2ZSW - chains A and B of the 3 polymer chains in the assembly; structure by X-ray diffraction, 2.80 A resolution.

[Chain A]
Name: H-2 class I histocompatibility antigen, K-B alpha chain
From: Mus musculus
Notes: fragment: extracellular domain
UniProtKB: P01901 (HA1B_MOUSE); residues 1-278 here correspond to UniProt positions 22-299 (UniProt number = residue number + 21)
Chain sequence (278 residues; numbered 1 to 278; the number before each row is that of its first residue):
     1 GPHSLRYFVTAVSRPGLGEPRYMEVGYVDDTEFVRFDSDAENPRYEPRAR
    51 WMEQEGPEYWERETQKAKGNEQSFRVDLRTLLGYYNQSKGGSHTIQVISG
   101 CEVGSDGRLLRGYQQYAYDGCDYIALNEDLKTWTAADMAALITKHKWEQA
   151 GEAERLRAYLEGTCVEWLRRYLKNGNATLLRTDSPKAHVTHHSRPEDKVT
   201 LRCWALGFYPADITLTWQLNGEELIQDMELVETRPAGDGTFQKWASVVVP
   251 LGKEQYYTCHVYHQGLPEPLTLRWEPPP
Not modelled in the structure: 278
Curated features (UniProtKB/Swiss-Prot):
  - region: Glu275 to Pro278 (Connecting peptide)
  - glycosylation (N-linked (GlcNAc...) asparagine): Asn86, Asn176
Disulfide bonds: Cys101-Cys164, Cys203-Cys259
Reported in the primary citation:
  - contacts within the chain: Glu152-Arg155 (salt bridge)
  - conformationally variable residues (helix shift, side-chain flip): Ser99, Gln114, Gly151 to Glu154

[Chain B]
Name: Beta-2-microglobulin
From: Mus musculus
UniProtKB: P01887 (B2MG_MOUSE); residues 1-99 here correspond to UniProt positions 21-119 (UniProt number = residue number + 20)
Chain sequence (99 residues; each row starts with the number of its first residue):
     1 IQKTPQIQVYSRHPPENGKPNILNCYVTQFHPPHIEIQMLKNGKKIPKVE
    51 MSDMSFSKDWSFYILAHTEFTPTETDTYACRVKHDSMAEPKTVYWDRDM
Not modelled in the structure: 1
Disulfide bonds: Cys25-Cys80

[Interface between chain A and chain B]
Pairs across the interface (46; chain A residue first):
  Arg6(A) - Lys58(B)
  Phe8(A) - Phe56(B)  hydrophobic
  Val9(A) - Phe56(B)
  Thr10(A) - Phe56(B)
  Val12(A) - Pro33(B)  hydrophobic
  Tyr27(A) - Ser55(B)
  Arg35(A) - Asp53(B)  salt bridge
  Arg35(A) - Met54(B)  hydrogen bond (side chain-backbone)
  Arg35(A) - Ser55(B)  hydrogen bond
  Arg48(A) - Asp53(B)  salt bridge
  Thr94(A) - Pro33(B)
  Gln96(A) - His31(B)  hydrogen bond
  Gln96(A) - Phe56(B)
  Gln96(A) - Trp60(B)  hydrogen bond (side chain-backbone)
  Gln96(A) - Phe62(B)
  Val97(A) - Phe56(B)
  Ile98(A) - Phe56(B)  hydrophobic
  Ile98(A) - Trp60(B)  hydrophobic
  Gln115(A) - Trp60(B)
  Ala117(A) - Trp60(B)
  Asp119(A) - His31(B)
  Gly120(A) - His31(B)  hydrogen bond (backbone-side chain)
  Gly120(A) - Trp60(B)
  Asp122(A) - Trp60(B)  hydrogen bond
  His192(A) - Asp98(B)  salt bridge
  Arg202(A) - Asp98(B)  hydrogen bond (side chain-backbone)
  Arg202(A) - Met99(B)
  Trp204(A) - Asp98(B)
  Trp204(A) - Met99(B)
  Leu206(A) - Pro14(B)  hydrophobic
  Val231(A) - Gln8(B)
  Glu232(A) - Gln8(B)  hydrogen bond (backbone-side chain)
  Arg234(A) - Gln8(B)  hydrogen bond
  Arg234(A) - Tyr10(B)
  Arg234(A) - Met99(B)  hydrogen bond (side chain-backbone)
  Pro235(A) - Tyr10(B)  hydrogen bond (backbone-side chain)
  Pro235(A) - Asn24(B)
  Pro235(A) - Tyr26(B)
  Ala236(A) - Arg12(B)  hydrogen bond (backbone-side chain)
  Ala236(A) - Asn24(B)  hydrogen bond (backbone-side chain)
  Gly237(A) - Arg12(B)  hydrogen bond (backbone-side chain)
  Gly237(A) - Leu65(B)
  Gln242(A) - Tyr10(B)
  Gln242(A) - Ser11(B)
  Gln242(A) - Arg12(B)  hydrogen bond (side chain-backbone)
  Trp244(A) - Met99(B)  hydrogen bond (side chain-backbone)
Also at the interface, not in a pair above, chain A (33 interface residues in all): Met23, Tyr116, Thr233, Asp238
Also at the interface, not in a pair above, chain B (22 interface residues in all): His13, Ser57, Tyr63

[Summary]
The interface between chain A and chain B involves 33 residues on one side and 22 on the other; the contacts
include 16 hydrogen bonds and 3 salt bridges. Polar pairs include Arg35(A)-Asp53(B), Arg48(A)-Asp53(B) and
His192(A)-Asp98(B). From the paper: conformational variability at Ser99(A), Gln114(A) and Gly151(A); contacts
within the chain involving Glu152(A) and Arg155(A).
Here chain A is H-2 class I histocompatibility antigen, K-B alpha chain and chain B is Beta-2-microglobulin,
both from Mus musculus. Entry 2ZSW (Crystal structure of H-2Kb in complex with the Q600Y variant of JHMV
epitope S598) was determined by X-ray diffraction (same publication as 2ZSV).
